Entry 7M4I (X-ray diffraction, 2.00 A resolution); this record covers chains A and T of the 4 polymer chains in the assembly.

== Chain A ==
Name: DNA polymerase lambda
Source organism: Homo sapiens
Notes: EC 2.7.7.7, 4.2.99.-
UniProtKB: Q9UGP5 (DPOLL_HUMAN); residue numbers follow UniProt; this construct covers 242-464, 470-575
Amino-acid sequence (329 residues; each row starts with the number of its first residue; note: 5 numbers in that range are skipped by the numbering (no residue carries them; nothing is unmodelled there)):
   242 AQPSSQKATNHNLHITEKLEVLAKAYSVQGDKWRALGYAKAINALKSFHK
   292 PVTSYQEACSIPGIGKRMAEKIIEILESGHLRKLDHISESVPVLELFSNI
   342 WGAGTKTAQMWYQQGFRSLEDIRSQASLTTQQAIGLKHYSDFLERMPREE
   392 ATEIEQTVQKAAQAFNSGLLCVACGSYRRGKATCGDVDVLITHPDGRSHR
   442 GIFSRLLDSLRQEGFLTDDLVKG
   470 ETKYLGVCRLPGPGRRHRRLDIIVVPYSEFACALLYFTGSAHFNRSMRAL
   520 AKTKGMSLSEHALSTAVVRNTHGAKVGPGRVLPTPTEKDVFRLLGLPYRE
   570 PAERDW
Disordered / not traced: 242-251, 540
Differences from the reference sequence: conflict Lys463 (Ser in Q9UGP5), Gly464 (Gln in Q9UGP5), Thr471 (Gln in Q9UGP5); engineered mutation Ala543 (Cys in Q9UGP5)
Bound ions: Na+ site 1: Cys300, Ile302, Ile305 (shared with 1 residue of chain D); Na+ site 2: Ser339, Ile341, Ala344 (shared with 1 residue of chain P); Mn2+ site 1: Asp382, His486; Mn2+ site 2: Asp427, Asp429 (together with pyrophosphate) (shared with 1 residue of chain P); Mn2+ site 3: Asp429, Asp490 (shared with 1 residue of chain P)
Small-molecule neighbours: pyrophosphate (PPV): Arg386, Gly416, Ser417, Arg420, Cys425, Gly426, Asp427, Asp429

== Chain T ==
Molecule: 11-nt DNA strand
Sequence (11 nucleotides; numbered 1 to 11; the number before each row is that of its first residue):
     1 CGGCAGTACTG

== How chain A and chain T interact ==
Contacting residue pairs (24; chain A residue first):
  Trp274(A) with DC4(T), stacking on the base
  Leu277(A) with DC4(T), base contact
  Thr371(A) with DG11(T), phosphate contact
  Gln372(A) with DT10(T), sugar contact
  Val462(A) with DC9(T), phosphate contact; DT10(T), phosphate contact
  Lys463(A) with DT10(T), hydrogen bond to the phosphate
  Gly464(A) with DC9(T), phosphate contact
  Glu470(A) with DC9(T), hydrogen bond to the phosphate
  Thr471(A) with DA8(T), phosphate contact; DC9(T), hydrogen bond to the phosphate
  Lys472(A) with DA8(T), phosphate contact; DC9(T), hydrogen bond to the phosphate
  Tyr505(A) with DA5(T), hydrogen bond to the base; DG6(T), hydrogen bond to the base
  Arg514(A) with DA5(T), salt bridge to the phosphate
  Arg517(A) with DA5(T), salt bridge to the phosphate
  Lys521(A) with DG3(T), hydrogen bond to the phosphate; DC4(T), salt bridge to the phosphate
  Ser528(A) with DT7(T), phosphate contact
  Glu529(A) with DG6(T), base contact
  His530(A) with DT7(T), hydrogen bond to the phosphate; DA8(T), salt bridge to the phosphate
  His541(A) with DG3(T), phosphate contact
Also at the interface, not in a pair above, chain A (21 interface residues in all): Leu461, Gly542, Ala543

== Overview ==
21 residues of chain A and 9 residues of chain T are in contact; the contacts include 8 hydrogen bonds, 4 salt
bridges and 1 aromatic stacking contact. Among the polar pairs are Tyr505(A)-DA5(T), Tyr505(A)-DG6(T) and
Lys463(A)-DT10(T). Bound to chain A: pyrophosphate.
Here chain A is DNA polymerase lambda (Homo sapiens) and chain T is an 11-nt DNA strand. Entry 7M4I (DNA
Polymerase Lambda, dCTP:At Mn2+ Product State Ternary Complex, 420 min) was determined by X-ray diffraction,
deposited together with 7M43, 7M44, 7M45, 7M46, 7M47, 7M48 and 12 further entries.
